PDB entry 8K39 | electron microscopy, 4.00 A resolution | chains A and T of the 42 polymer chains in the assembly

Chain A (and T):
Molecule: Major capsid protein
Organism: Escherichia phage Lambda
Notes: chain T of this document is another copy of the same molecule, construct and numbering; everything in this record applies to it too
UniProtKB: P03713 (CAPSD_LAMBD); residues 1-341 here = UniProt positions 1-341
Chain sequence (341 residues; each row starts with the number of its first residue):
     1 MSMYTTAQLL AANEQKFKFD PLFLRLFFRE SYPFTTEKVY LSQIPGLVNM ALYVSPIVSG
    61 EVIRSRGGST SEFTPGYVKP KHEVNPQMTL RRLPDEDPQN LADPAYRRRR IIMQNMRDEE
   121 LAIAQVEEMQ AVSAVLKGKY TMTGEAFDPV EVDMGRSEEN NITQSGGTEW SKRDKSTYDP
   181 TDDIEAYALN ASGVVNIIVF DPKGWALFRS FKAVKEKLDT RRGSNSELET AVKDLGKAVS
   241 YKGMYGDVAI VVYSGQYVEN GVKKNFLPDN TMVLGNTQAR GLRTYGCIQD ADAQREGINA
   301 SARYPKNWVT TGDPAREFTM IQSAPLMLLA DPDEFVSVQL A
Disordered / not traced: 1

Chain A / chain T interface:
Pairs across the interface (23):
  Ser2(A) - Tyr40(T)  hydrogen bond (backbone-side chain)
  Ser2(A) - Thr70(T)
  Met3(A) - Tyr40(T)
  Tyr4(A) - Thr70(T)
  Pro86(A) - Gln289(T)
  Gln87(A) - Gln289(T)  hydrogen bond
  Leu90(A) - Gln289(T)
  Asp103(A) - Asn299(T)  hydrogen bond
  Pro104(A) - Cys287(T)  hydrophobic
  Pro104(A) - Gln294(T)
  Ala105(A) - Gln294(T)
  Ala105(A) - Asn299(T)
  Arg108(A) - Gln294(T)
  Arg108(A) - Arg295(T)
  Val309(A) - Arg295(T)
  Thr311(A) - Trp308(T)
  Gly312(A) - Lys306(T)
  Asp313(A) - Lys79(T)
  Asp313(A) - Lys81(T)  salt bridge
  Asp313(A) - Trp308(T)
  Asp313(A) - Met320(T)
  Ala315(A) - Ala291(T)
  Ala315(A) - Asp292(T)
Interface residues without a listed pair, chain A (18 interface residues in all): Arg91, Asn307, Glu317
Interface residues without a listed pair, chain T (21 interface residues in all): Thr35, Glu37, Gly68, Ser69, Glu72, Asp290, Thr311

Summary:
18 residues of chain A and 21 residues of chain T are in contact; the contacts include 3 hydrogen bonds and 1
salt bridge. Polar contacts include Asp313(A)-Lys81(T), Ser2(A)-Tyr40(T) and Gln87(A)-Gln289(T).
Chain A and chain T are both Major capsid protein (Escherichia phage Lambda); the structure, Structure of the
bacteriophage lambda portal vertex, was determined by electron microscopy together with 8K35, 8K36, 8K37 and
8K38 from the same study.
